2GT9 - chains A and C of the 3 polymer chains in the assembly; structure by X-ray diffraction, 1.75 A resolution.

[Chain A]
Molecule: HLA class I histocompatibility antigen
Organism: Homo sapiens
Notes: fragment: Human class I major histocompatibility complex, heavy chain (Residues 25-299)
UniProt: Q9TQH5 (1A02_HUMAN); residues 1-275 here correspond to UniProt positions 25-299 (UniProt number = residue number + 24)
Chain sequence (275 residues; each row starts with the number of its first residue):
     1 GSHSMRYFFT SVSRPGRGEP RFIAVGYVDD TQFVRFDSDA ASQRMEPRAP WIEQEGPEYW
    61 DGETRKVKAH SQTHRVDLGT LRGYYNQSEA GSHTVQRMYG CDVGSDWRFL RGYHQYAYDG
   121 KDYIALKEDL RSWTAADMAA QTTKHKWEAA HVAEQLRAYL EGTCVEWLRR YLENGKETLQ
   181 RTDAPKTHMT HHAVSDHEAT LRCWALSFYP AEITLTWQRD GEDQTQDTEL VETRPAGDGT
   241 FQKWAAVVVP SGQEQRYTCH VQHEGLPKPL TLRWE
Cystine bridges: Cys101-Cys164, Cys203-Cys259

[Chain C]
Molecule: Melan-A/MART-1(26-35) peptide
UniProt: Q16655 (MAR1_HUMAN); residues 0-9 here correspond to UniProt positions 26-35 (UniProt number = residue number + 26)
Chain sequence (10 residues; numbered 0 to 9; the number before each row is that of its first residue; numbering starts at 0):
     0 EAAGIGILTV

[Chain A / chain C interface]
Pairs across the interface (42; chain A residue first):
  Met5(A) with Glu0(C)
  Tyr7(A) with Glu0(C), hydrogen bond (side chain-backbone); Ala1(C), hydrogen bond (side chain-backbone)
  Tyr59(A) with Glu0(C)
  Glu63(A) with Glu0(C); Ala1(C), hydrogen bond (side chain-backbone)
  Lys66(A) with Glu0(C), salt bridge; Ala1(C), hydrogen bond (side chain-backbone); Ala2(C); Gly3(C)
  His70(A) with Ala2(C); Ile6(C)
  Thr73(A) with Leu7(C); Thr8(C)
  Val76(A) with Thr8(C)
  Asp77(A) with Thr8(C); Val9(C), hydrogen bond (side chain-backbone)
  Thr80(A) with Val9(C)
  Leu81(A) with Val9(C), hydrophobic
  Tyr84(A) with Val9(C), hydrogen bond (side chain-backbone)
  Arg97(A) with Ile6(C); Leu7(C)
  Tyr99(A) with Ala1(C); Ala2(C), hydrogen bond (side chain-backbone); Ile6(C), hydrophobic
  Tyr116(A) with Val9(C)
  Thr143(A) with Val9(C), hydrogen bond (side chain-backbone)
  Trp147(A) with Leu7(C); Thr8(C), hydrogen bond (side chain-backbone); Val9(C), hydrophobic
  Ala150(A) with Leu7(C), hydrophobic
  Val152(A) with Gly5(C); Leu7(C), hydrophobic
  Gln155(A) with Ile4(C); Gly5(C)
  Leu156(A) with Ile4(C); Gly5(C)
  Tyr159(A) with Glu0(C), hydrogen bond (side chain-backbone); Ala1(C); Ala2(C)
  Trp167(A) with Glu0(C)
  Tyr171(A) with Glu0(C), hydrogen bond (side chain-backbone)
Interface residues without a listed pair, chain A (28 interface residues in all): His114, Tyr123, Lys146, Thr163

[Summary]
The interface between chain A and chain C involves 28 residues on one side and 10 on the other; the contacts
include 11 hydrogen bonds and 1 salt bridge. Polar pairs include Lys66(A)-Glu0(C), Tyr7(A)-Glu0(C) and
Tyr7(A)-Ala1(C).
Here chain A is HLA class I histocompatibility antigen (Homo sapiens) and chain C is Melan-A/MART-1(26-35)
peptide. Entry 2GT9 (Human Class I MHC HLA-A2 in complex with the decameric Melan-A/MART-1(26-35) peptide) was
determined by X-ray diffraction (same publication as 2GTW, 2GTZ and 2GUO).
